5U02 - chain A; structure by X-ray diffraction, 2.30 A resolution.

Chain A:
Protein: Glycosyl transferase
Organism: Staphylococcus aureus
Notes: EC 2.4.1.-
Reference sequence: A0A181F8T0 (A0A181F8T0_STAAU); residues 217-572 here correspond to UniProt positions 218-573 (UniProt number = residue number + 1)
Amino-acid sequence (356 residues; row label = number of the first residue in the row):
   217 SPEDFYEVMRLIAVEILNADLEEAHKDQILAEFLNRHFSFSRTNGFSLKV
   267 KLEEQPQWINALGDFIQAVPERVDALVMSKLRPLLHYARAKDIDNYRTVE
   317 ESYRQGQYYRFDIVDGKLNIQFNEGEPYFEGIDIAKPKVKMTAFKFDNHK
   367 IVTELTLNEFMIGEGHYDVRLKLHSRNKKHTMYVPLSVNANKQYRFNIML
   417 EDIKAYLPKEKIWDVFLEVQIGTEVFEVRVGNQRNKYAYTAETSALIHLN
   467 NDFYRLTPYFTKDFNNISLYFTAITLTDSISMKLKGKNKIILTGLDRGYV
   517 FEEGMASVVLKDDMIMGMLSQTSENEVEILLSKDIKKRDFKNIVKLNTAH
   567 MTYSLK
Unresolved in the structure: 572
What the authors report for this chain:
  - self-association interface (contacts with another copy of this molecule): Met521, Met532
  - mutagenesis - M521R, M532R: decreased expression

Overview:
The paper reports that M521R and M532R reduce expression; a self-association interface involving Met521 and
Met532.
Chain A is Glycosyl transferase (Staphylococcus aureus); the structure, Crystal structure of S. aureus TarS
217-571, was determined by X-ray diffraction together with 5TZ8, 5TZE, 5TZI, 5TZJ and 5TZK from the same
study.
